Entry 8DZQ (electron microscopy, 2.82 A resolution); this record covers chains B and A of the 5 polymer chains in the assembly.

Chain B:
Protein: Guanine nucleotide-binding protein G(o) subunit alpha
Source organism: Homo sapiens
UniProt: P09471 (GNAO_HUMAN); numbering as in UniProt (aligned over 1-354)
Sequence (354 residues; row label = number of the first residue in the row):
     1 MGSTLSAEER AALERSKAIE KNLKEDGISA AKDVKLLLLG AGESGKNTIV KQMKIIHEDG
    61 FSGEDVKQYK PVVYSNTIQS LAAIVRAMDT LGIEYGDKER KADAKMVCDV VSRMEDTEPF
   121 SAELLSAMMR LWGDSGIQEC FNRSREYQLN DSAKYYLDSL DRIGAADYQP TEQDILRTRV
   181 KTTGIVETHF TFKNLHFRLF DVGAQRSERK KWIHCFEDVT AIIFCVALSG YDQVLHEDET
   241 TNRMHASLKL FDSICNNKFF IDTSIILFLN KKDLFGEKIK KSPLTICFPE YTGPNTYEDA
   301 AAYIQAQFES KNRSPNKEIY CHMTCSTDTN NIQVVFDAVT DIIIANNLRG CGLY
Unresolved in the structure: 1-4, 55-182, 236-241
Construct notes: conflict S3 (Cys in P09471), N47 (Ser in P09471), A204 (Gly in P09471), A246 (Glu in P09471), K249 (Met in P09471), S326 (Ala in P09471)
UniProt features mapped onto this chain:
  - region: K35 to K46, T48 (G1 motif), D174 to T182 (G2 motif), F197 to G203, Q205, R206 (G3 motif), I266 to D273 (G4 motif), T324, C325, T327 to T329 (G5 motif)
  - binding site (GTP): E43, K46, T48, S152, L176, R177, T178, R179, N270, D273, C325
  - binding site (Mg(2+)): T182
  - modified residue: R179 (ADP-ribosylarginine), Q205 (5-glutamyl histamine), C351 (ADP-ribosylcysteine)
  - lipidation: G2 (N-myristoyl glycine), C351 (S-palmitoyl cysteine)
  - natural variant: G40 (G40R: In DEE17 and NEDIM; G40W: Found in a patient with intractable early-onset epilepsy), Q52 (Q52P: Found in a patient with intractable early-onset epilepsy; Q52R: In DEE17), I56 (I56T: In NEDIM), D174 (D174G: In DEE17), T191 to F197 (deletion: In DEE17), G203 (G203R: In DEE17), R209 (R209C: In DEE17 and NEDIM; R209G: In NEDIM; R209H: In NEDIM; R209L: In NEDIM), A227 (A227V: In NEDIM), I279 (I279N: In DEE17)
  - mutagenesis: C351 (C351A: Strong loss of binding to ADGRG3)
What the authors report for this chain:
  - mutagenesis - C351A: decreased signaling with Kappa-type opioid receptor (chain A)

Chain A:
Protein: Kappa-type opioid receptor
Source organism: Homo sapiens
UniProt: P41145 (OPRK_HUMAN); residue numbers follow UniProt; this construct covers 54-358
Sequence (308 residues; numbered 51 to 358; the number before each row is that of its first residue):
    51 LGSISPAIPV IITAVYSVVF VVGLVGNSLV MFVIIRYTKM KTATNIYIFN LALADALVTT
   111 TMPFQSTVYL MNSWPFGDVL CKIVLSIDYY NMFTSIFTLT MMSVDRYIAV CHPVKALDFR
   171 TPLKAKIINI CIWLLSSSVG ISAIVLGGTK VREDVDVIEC SLQFPDDDYS WWDLFMKICV
   231 FIFAFVIPVL IIIVCYTLMI LRLKSVRLLS GSREKDRNLR RITRLVLVVV AVFVVCWTPI
   291 HIFILVEALG STSHSTAALS SYYFCIALGY TNSSLNPILY AFLDENFKRC FRDFCFPLKM
   351 RMERQSTS
Unresolved in the structure: 51-55, 203-204, 215-219, 300-302, 340-358
Disulfide bonds: C131-C210
Construct notes: expression tag (51-53); engineered mutation L135 (Ile in P41145)
Residues lining bound ligands: GoA (U99; methyl (2S,4aR,6aR,7R,9S,10aS,10bR)-2-(furan-3-yl)-9-(methoxymethoxy)-6a,10b-dimethyl-4,10-dioxododecahydro-2H-naphtho[2,1-c]pyran-7-carboxylate): V108, Q115, W124, V134, L135, D138, Y139, M142, C210, V230, W287, I290, I294, Y312, I316, Y320
UniProt features mapped onto this chain:
  - lipidation: C345 (S-palmitoyl cysteine)
What the authors report for this chain:
  - contacts within the chain: R156-Y246 (hydrogen bond)
  - binding site for GoA: V108, I316
  - mutagenesis - N336A (14-fold): decreased signaling with Guanine nucleotide-binding protein G(o) subunit alpha (chain B)
  - mutagenesis - D138N: decreased signaling in response to U50,488
  - mutagenesis - D138N: unchanged signaling in response to GoA
  - mutagenesis - I135L: increased expression (citing earlier work)
  - mutagenesis - Q115N, W124A, V134A, D138N/H291A, R156A, H291A: decreased signaling in response to GoA
  - mutagenesis - N336A: abolished signaling

Interface between chain B and chain A:
Residue-residue contacts (37; chain B residue first):
  K193(B) with V164(A)
  N194(B) with V164(A)
  L195(B) with L167(A), hydrophobic
  N316(B) with L258(A)
  E318(B) with R257(A); L258(A), hydrogen bond (side chain-backbone)
  I319(B) with R257(A), hydrogen bond (backbone-side chain)
  Y320(B) with R257(A)
  T340(B) with P163(A)
  D341(B) with V256(A); R257(A)
  I343(B) with P163(A), hydrophobic
  I344(B) with V160(A); P163(A), hydrophobic; R252(A)
  N347(B) with A159(A), hydrogen bond (side chain-backbone); R170(A)
  L348(B) with V160(A), hydrophobic; L253(A), hydrophobic; L259(A), hydrophobic
  R349(B) with L258(A); N336(A), hydrogen bond (backbone-side chain)
  G350(B) with T94(A); N336(A)
  C351(B) with A159(A), hydrophobic; R170(A); N336(A)
  G352(B) with L333(A); D334(A); E335(A), hydrogen bond (backbone-backbone); N336(A), hydrogen bond (backbone-side chain)
  L353(B) with M249(A), hydrophobic; R271(A), hydrogen bond (backbone-side chain); I272(A)
  Y354(B) with L258(A); N268(A), hydrogen bond; E335(A)
Other interface residues (no listed pair), chain B (20 interface residues in all): K32
Other interface residues (no listed pair), chain A (26 interface residues in all): T92, D155, R156, A166, D168
Interface features reported in the paper:
  - pairs named by the authors: R156(A)-L353(B) (hydrophobic contact)
  - interface residues, chain A: N336(A)

Summary:
20 residues of chain B face 26 of chain A across their interface; the contacts include 8 hydrogen bonds. Polar
contacts include E318(B)-L258(A), I319(B)-R257(A) and N347(B)-A159(A). The authors report a hydrophobic
contact between R156(A) and L353(B). The paper reports a binding site for GoA at V108(A) and I316(A); Q115N,
W124A and V134A of chain A, among others, reduce signaling in response to GoA; 10 substitutions were tested in
all.
Here chain B is Guanine nucleotide-binding protein G(o) subunit alpha and chain A is Kappa-type opioid
receptor, both from Homo sapiens. Entry 8DZQ (momSalB bound Kappa Opioid Receptor in complex with GoA) was
determined by electron microscopy together with 8DZP, 8DZR and 8DZS from the same study.
